7S6C - chains A and D of the 8 polymer chains in the assembly; structure by electron microscopy, 3.10 A resolution.

# Chain A (and D)
Protein: 6-deoxyerythronolide-B synthase EryA2, modules 3 and 4, Lsd14 Polyketide synthase fusion
Organism: Saccharopolyspora erythraea
Notes: EC 2.3.1.94; chain D of this document is another copy of the same molecule, construct and numbering; everything in this record applies to it too
UniProt: chimeric construct of Q03132, B6ZK67: residues 9-37 from Q03132 (ERYA2_SACER) positions 2-30 (UniProt number = residue number - 7); residues 38-1647 from B6ZK67 positions 38-1647 (same numbers)
Amino-acid sequence (1649 residues; row label = number of the first residue in the row):
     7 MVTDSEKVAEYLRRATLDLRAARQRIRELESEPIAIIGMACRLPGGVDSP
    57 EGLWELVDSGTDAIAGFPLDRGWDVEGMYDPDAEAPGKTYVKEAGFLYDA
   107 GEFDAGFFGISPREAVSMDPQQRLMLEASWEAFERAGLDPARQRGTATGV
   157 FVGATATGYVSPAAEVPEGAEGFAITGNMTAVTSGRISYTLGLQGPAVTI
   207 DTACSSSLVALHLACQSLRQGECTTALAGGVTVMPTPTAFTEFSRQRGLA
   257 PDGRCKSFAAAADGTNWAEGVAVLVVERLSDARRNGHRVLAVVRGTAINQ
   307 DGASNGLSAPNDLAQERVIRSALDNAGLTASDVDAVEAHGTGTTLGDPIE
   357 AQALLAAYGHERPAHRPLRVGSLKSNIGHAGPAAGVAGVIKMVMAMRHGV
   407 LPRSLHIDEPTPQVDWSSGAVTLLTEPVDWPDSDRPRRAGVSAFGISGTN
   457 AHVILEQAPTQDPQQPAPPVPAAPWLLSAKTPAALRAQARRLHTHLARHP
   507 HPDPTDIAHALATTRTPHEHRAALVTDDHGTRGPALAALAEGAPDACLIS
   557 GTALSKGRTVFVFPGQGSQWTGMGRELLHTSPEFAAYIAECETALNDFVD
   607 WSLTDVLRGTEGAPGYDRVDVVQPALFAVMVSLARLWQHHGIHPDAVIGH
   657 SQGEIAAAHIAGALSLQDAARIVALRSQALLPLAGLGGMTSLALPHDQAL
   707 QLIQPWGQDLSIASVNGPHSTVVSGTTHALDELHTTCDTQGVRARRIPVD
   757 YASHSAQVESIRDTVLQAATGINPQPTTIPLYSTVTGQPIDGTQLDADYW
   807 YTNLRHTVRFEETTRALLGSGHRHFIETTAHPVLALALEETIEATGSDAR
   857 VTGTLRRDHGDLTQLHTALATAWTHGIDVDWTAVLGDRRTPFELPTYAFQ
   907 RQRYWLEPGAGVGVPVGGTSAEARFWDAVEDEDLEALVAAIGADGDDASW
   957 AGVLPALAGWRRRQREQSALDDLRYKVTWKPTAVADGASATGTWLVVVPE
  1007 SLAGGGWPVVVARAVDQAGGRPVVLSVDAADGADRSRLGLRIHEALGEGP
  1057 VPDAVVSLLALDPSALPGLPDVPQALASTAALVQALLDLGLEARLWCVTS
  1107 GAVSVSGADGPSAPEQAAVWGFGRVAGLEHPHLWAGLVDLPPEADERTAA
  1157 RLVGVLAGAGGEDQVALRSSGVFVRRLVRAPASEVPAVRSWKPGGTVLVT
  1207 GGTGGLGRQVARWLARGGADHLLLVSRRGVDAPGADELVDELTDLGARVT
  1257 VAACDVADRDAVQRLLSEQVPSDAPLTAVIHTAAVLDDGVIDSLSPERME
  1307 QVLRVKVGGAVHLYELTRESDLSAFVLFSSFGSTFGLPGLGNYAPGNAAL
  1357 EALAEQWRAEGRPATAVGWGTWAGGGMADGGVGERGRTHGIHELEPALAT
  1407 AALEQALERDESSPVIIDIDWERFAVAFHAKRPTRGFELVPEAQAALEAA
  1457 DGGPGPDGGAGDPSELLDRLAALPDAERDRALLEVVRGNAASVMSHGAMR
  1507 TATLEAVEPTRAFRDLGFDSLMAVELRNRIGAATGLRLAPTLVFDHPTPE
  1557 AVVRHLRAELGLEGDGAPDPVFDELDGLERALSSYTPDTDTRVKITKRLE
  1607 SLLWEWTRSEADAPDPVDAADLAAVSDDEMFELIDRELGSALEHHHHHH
Disordered / not traced: 7, 88-90, 424-425, 437-439, 468-471, 915-1655 (chain D: 7-1482, 1505-1506, 1567-1655)
Differences from the reference sequence: initiating methionine (7); expression tag (8, 1648-1655)
From the paper describing this entry:
  - post-translational modification sites: Ser1526
  - binding site for 4'-phosphopantetheine: Ser314, Ser1526
  - catalytic residues: Cys210
  - conformationally variable residues (loop rearrangement): Gly175 to Asn184

# How chain A and chain D interact
Residue-residue contacts - 16 pairs, chain A then chain D:
  Gly112(A) - Arg1517(D)
  Gly115(A) - Asp1521(D)
  Gly115(A) - Leu1522(D)
  Gly115(A) - Gly1523(D)  hydrogen bond (backbone-backbone)
  Ser117(A) - Met1500(D)
  Pro118(A) - Met1500(D)
  Pro118(A) - Thr1509(D)
  Arg119(A) - Val1499(D)
  Arg119(A) - Met1500(D)  hydrogen bond (backbone-backbone)
  Arg119(A) - Met1528(D)
  Arg119(A) - Glu1531(D)  salt bridge
  Val122(A) - His1502(D)
  Glu177(A) - Leu1527(D)
  Gly178(A) - Leu1527(D)
  Phe179(A) - Leu1527(D)  hydrophobic
  Glu525(A) - Glu1514(D)
Also at the interface, not in a pair above, chain A (13 interface residues in all): Ile116, Glu120, Lys486
Also at the interface, not in a pair above, chain D (13 interface residues in all): Ser1501
The authors on this interface:
  - pairs named by the authors: Arg119(A)-Glu1531(D) (salt bridge)
  - interface residues, chain A: Gly112(A)

# Summary
Chain A and chain D each contribute 13 residues to their interface; the contacts include 2 hydrogen bonds and
1 salt bridge. Polar pairs include Arg119(A)-Glu1531(D), Gly115(A)-Gly1523(D) and Arg119(A)-Met1500(D). The
authors report a salt bridge between Arg119(A) and Glu1531(D). The paper reports the catalytic residue
Cys210(A); a binding site for 4'-phosphopantetheine at Ser314(A) and Ser1526(A).
Chain A and chain D are both 6-deoxyerythronolide-B synthase EryA2, modules 3 and 4, Lsd14 Polyketide synthase
fusion (Saccharopolyspora erythraea); the structure, CryoEM structure of modular PKS holo-Lsd14 stalled at the
condensation step and bound to antibody fragment ..., was determined by electron microscopy (same publication
as 7S6B and 7S6D).
